PDB entry 7ZMH | electron microscopy, 2.47 A resolution | chains U and W of the 26 polymer chains in the assembly

Chain U:
Name: NADH-ubiquinone oxidoreductase
Organism: Chaetomium thermophilum var. thermophilum DSM 1495
Reference sequence: G0S0R3 (G0S0R3_CHATD); residue numbers follow UniProt; this construct covers 1-186
Amino-acid sequence (186 residues; numbered 1 to 186; the number before each row is that of its first residue):
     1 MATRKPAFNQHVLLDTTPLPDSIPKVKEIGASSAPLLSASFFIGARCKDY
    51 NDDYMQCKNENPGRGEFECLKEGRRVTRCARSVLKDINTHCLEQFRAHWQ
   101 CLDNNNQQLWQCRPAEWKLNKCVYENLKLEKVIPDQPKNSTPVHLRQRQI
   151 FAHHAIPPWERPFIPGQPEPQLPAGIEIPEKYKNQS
Not modelled in the structure: 168-186
Disulfides: Cys47-Cys79, Cys57-Cys69, Cys101-Cys112

Chain W:
Name: NADH dehydrogenase [ubiquinone] 1 alpha subcomplex subunit 13
Organism: Chaetomium thermophilum var. thermophilum DSM 1495
Reference sequence: G0SB83 (G0SB83_CHATD); residues 1-121 here = UniProt positions 1-121
Amino-acid sequence (121 residues; numbered 1 to 121; the number before each row is that of its first residue):
     1 MPQDMPPPGGYEAVQYKRNLPSRGLFRPRPLLAGAAVLMLYGWYKLVKGI
    51 REQNELAREKMWARIHLIPLLQAEEDRDHVRRYLADQAREKGLLGENIKV
   101 YNSDRYVRPTFAVTPSKPAQE
Not modelled in the structure: 1-22
Ligand contacts:
  - 1,2-Distearoyl-sn-glycerophosphoethanolamine (3PE), molecule 1: Arg23, Gly24, Leu25, Arg27, Pro30, Leu31, Gly34, Ala35, Leu38
  - 1,2-Distearoyl-sn-glycerophosphoethanolamine (3PE), molecule 2: Leu32, Ala35, Met39
  - 1,2-Distearoyl-sn-glycerophosphoethanolamine (3PE), molecule 3: Met39, Leu40, Trp43, Tyr44, Val47, Lys48, Arg51

Chain U / chain W interface:
Contacting residue pairs (79):
  Met1(U) - His79(W)
  Met1(U) - Arg108(W)  hydrogen bond (backbone-side chain)
  Met1(U) - Pro109(W)  hydrogen bond (backbone-backbone)
  Ala2(U) - Arg108(W)  hydrogen bond (backbone-side chain)
  Ala2(U) - Pro109(W)  hydrogen bond (backbone-backbone)
  Thr3(U) - Arg108(W)
  Leu13(U) - Arg82(W)  hydrogen bond (backbone-side chain)
  Leu13(U) - Ala112(W)  hydrophobic
  Leu13(U) - Val113(W)
  Leu13(U) - Pro115(W)
  Leu14(U) - Arg82(W)
  Asp15(U) - Arg81(W)  hydrogen bond (backbone-side chain)
  Asp15(U) - Arg82(W)
  Asp15(U) - Ala85(W)
  Asp15(U) - Arg89(W)  salt bridge
  Thr17(U) - Arg81(W)  hydrogen bond (backbone-side chain)
  Thr17(U) - Ala85(W)
  Pro18(U) - Arg81(W)
  Leu19(U) - Val80(W)  hydrophobic
  Leu19(U) - Arg81(W)
  Pro20(U) - Leu84(W)
  Val26(U) - Arg77(W)
  Glu28(U) - Glu74(W)
  Glu28(U) - Arg77(W)  salt bridge
  Leu36(U) - Leu67(W)  hydrophobic
  Leu37(U) - Ala63(W)  hydrophobic
  Ser40(U) - Ala63(W)  hydrogen bond (side chain-backbone)
  Ser40(U) - His66(W)
  Ser40(U) - Leu67(W)
  Phe41(U) - Glu59(W)
  Phe41(U) - Ala63(W)  hydrophobic
  Phe41(U) - His66(W)
  Ile43(U) - His66(W)
  Gly44(U) - His66(W)
  Lys48(U) - Trp62(W)
  Lys48(U) - His66(W)
  Asn51(U) - His66(W)  hydrogen bond (side chain-backbone)
  Asn51(U) - Pro69(W)
  Tyr54(U) - Pro69(W)
  Tyr54(U) - Gln72(W)
  Tyr54(U) - Ala73(W)
  Tyr54(U) - Asp76(W)  hydrogen bond
  Lys58(U) - Asp76(W)
  Gly63(U) - Arg105(W)
  Gly63(U) - Tyr106(W)  hydrogen bond (backbone-backbone)
  Arg64(U) - Asp104(W)  hydrogen bond (side chain-backbone)
  Arg64(U) - Arg105(W)
  Glu66(U) - Asp76(W)
  Glu66(U) - Tyr106(W)
  Phe67(U) - Val80(W)  hydrophobic
  Phe67(U) - Tyr83(W)  hydrophobic
  Phe67(U) - Tyr106(W)  hydrophobic
  Leu70(U) - Val80(W)  hydrophobic
  Gly73(U) - Ala73(W)
  Gly73(U) - Arg77(W)
  Val76(U) - Pro69(W)
  Val76(U) - Leu70(W)
  Thr77(U) - Arg77(W)  hydrogen bond
  Ala80(U) - Leu70(W)  hydrophobic
  Leu109(U) - Glu59(W)
  Trp110(U) - Leu56(W)  hydrophobic
  Arg113(U) - Leu56(W)
  Arg113(U) - Glu59(W)  salt bridge
  Lys131(U) - Glu59(W)  salt bridge
  Ile133(U) - Arg58(W)
  Ile133(U) - Glu59(W)
  Pro134(U) - Arg58(W)
  Pro134(U) - Trp62(W)  hydrophobic
  Asp135(U) - Arg58(W)  hydrogen bond (backbone-side chain)
  Pro137(U) - Glu55(W)
  Val143(U) - Glu55(W)
  Val143(U) - Leu56(W)  hydrophobic
  His144(U) - Glu59(W)
  Arg146(U) - Glu52(W)  salt bridge
  Gln149(U) - Glu52(W)
  Gln149(U) - Leu56(W)
  Ile150(U) - Glu52(W)  hydrogen bond (backbone-side chain)
  Phe151(U) - Gly49(W)
  Phe151(U) - Gln53(W)
Other interface residues (no listed pair), chain U (54 interface residues in all): His11, Thr16, Ile29, Met55, Pro62, Arg74, Glu116, Gln136, Arg148
Other interface residues (no listed pair), chain W (38 interface residues in all): Lys48, Ile68, Thr114, Pro118

Summary:
54 residues of chain U face 38 of chain W across their interface; the contacts include 15 hydrogen bonds and 5
salt bridges. Polar contacts include Asp15(U)-Arg89(W), Glu28(U)-Arg77(W) and Arg113(U)-Glu59(W). Bound to
chain W: 3 copies of 1,2-Distearoyl-sn-glycerophosphoethanolamine.
Chain U is NADH-ubiquinone oxidoreductase and chain W is NADH dehydrogenase [ubiquinone] 1 alpha subcomplex
subunit 13, both from Chaetomium thermophilum var. thermophilum DSM 1495; the structure, CryoEM structure of
mitochondrial complex I from Chaetomium thermophilum (state 1) - membrane arm, was determined by electron
microscopy (same publication as 7ZM7, 7ZM8, 7ZMB, 7ZME and 7ZMG).
